6IIC - chains B and C of the 4 polymer chains in the assembly; structure by electron microscopy, 3.30 A resolution.

# Chain B
Name: VP2 of Mud crab dicistrovirus
Source organism: Mud crab virus
UniProtKB: E5G7H9 (E5G7H9_9VIRU); numbering as in UniProt (aligned over 1-253)
Sequence (253 residues; numbered 1 to 253; the number before each row is that of its first residue):
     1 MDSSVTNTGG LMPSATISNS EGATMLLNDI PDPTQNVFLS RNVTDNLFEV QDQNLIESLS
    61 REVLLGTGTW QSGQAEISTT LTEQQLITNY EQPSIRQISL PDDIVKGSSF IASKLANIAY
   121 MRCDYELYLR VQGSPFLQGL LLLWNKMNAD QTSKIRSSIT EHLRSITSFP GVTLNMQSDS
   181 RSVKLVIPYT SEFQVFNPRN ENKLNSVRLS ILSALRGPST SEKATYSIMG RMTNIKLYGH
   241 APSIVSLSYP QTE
Unresolved in the structure: 1-3

# Chain C
Name: VP3 of Mud crab dicistrovirus
Source organism: Mud crab virus
UniProtKB: E5G7H9 (E5G7H9_9VIRU); residues 1-448 here correspond to UniProt positions 312-759 (UniProt number = residue number + 311)
Sequence (448 residues; each row starts with the number of its first residue):
     1 SKDRDLSKVS PYENIPAKGF THGVGFDYGV PLSLFPDNAI DPTIANPESI DEMSIQYLAS
    61 RPYMLDRYTI KGGNTPSPSG TVVADIPISP VNYSLYGSII RDYRTIFGAP VSLAVAMASW
   121 WRAKIHLNLQ FAKTQYHQCR LLVQYLPYGS DVQSLENVLS QIIDISHVDE SGIDLCFPSI
   181 FTNKWMRSYD PATEGYTAGC APGRILISVL NPLISASTVN DDIVMMPWLT WENLELAEPG
   241 SLAKAAIGFD YPADAVDEKW TSRELPVTGS SFNLFRDTTI VLGASTNISN LVLTNDDTGG
   301 DYQIVSTTPT GSYVSAVTCP QGTYTITHDG VGATIISNFP ILGAGEGPSF QISALRHGDK
   361 VTITEDPTKI NVSGVSFLTG TNSWKASLKD SSGTLLGRLE YDGTSFSSDS PASLIPGKYN
   421 VELDPADNSA VVTIVANNSF GTASLDTH
Unresolved in the structure: 254-448

# Interface between chain B and chain C
Residue-residue contacts (44; chain B residue first):
  E76(B) - R67(C)  salt bridge
  I77(B) - R67(C)
  T79(B) - R67(C)
  T80(B) - F107(C)
  L81(B) - F107(C)
  E83(B) - I100(C)
  E83(B) - F249(C)
  P135(B) - T134(C)
  F136(B) - T134(C)
  F136(B) - Y136(C)  hydrophobic
  L137(B) - T134(C)
  Q138(B) - A132(C)
  Q138(B) - K133(C)
  Q138(B) - H137(C)  hydrogen bond
  Q138(B) - D222(C)
  Q138(B) - I223(C)
  L140(B) - M226(C)  hydrophobic
  I155(B) - I247(C)  hydrophobic
  H162(B) - F107(C)
  H162(B) - G108(C)
  R164(B) - M64(C)
  R164(B) - L65(C)  hydrogen bond (side chain-backbone)
  R164(B) - L95(C)  hydrogen bond (side chain-backbone)
  R164(B) - Y96(C)
  R164(B) - G108(C)
  S165(B) - G108(C)
  T167(B) - P62(C)
  T167(B) - Y63(C)
  T167(B) - M64(C)
  S168(B) - R61(C)  hydrogen bond (backbone-side chain)
  N175(B) - F131(C)  hydrogen bond (side chain-backbone)
  Q177(B) - K133(C)  hydrogen bond (side chain-backbone)
  Q177(B) - Q135(C)
  Q177(B) - E170(C)
  S178(B) - E170(C)  hydrogen bond (backbone-side chain)
  L212(B) - M64(C)  hydrophobic
  L212(B) - R67(C)
  L212(B) - M226(C)
  S213(B) - M226(C)
  R216(B) - N220(C)
  G217(B) - N220(C)
  P218(B) - T218(C)
  P218(B) - V219(C)
  P218(B) - N220(C)
Interface residues without a listed pair, chain B (29 interface residues in all): L86, I159, L163, T173
Interface residues without a listed pair, chain C (32 interface residues in all): D66, A109, P110, S217, W228

# Summary
The interface between chain B and chain C involves 29 residues on one side and 32 on the other, with 7
hydrogen bonds and 1 salt bridge. Polar pairs include E76(B)-R67(C), Q138(B)-H137(C) and R164(B)-L65(C).
Here chain B is VP2 of Mud crab dicistrovirus and chain C is VP3 of Mud crab dicistrovirus, both from Mud crab
virus. Entry 6IIC (CryoEM structure of Mud Crab Dicistrovirus) was determined by electron microscopy together
with 6IZL from the same study.
